Entry 5W3E (electron microscopy, 2.53 A resolution); this record covers chains G and B of the 6 polymer chains in the assembly.

# Chain G
Protein: C5 antibody variable light domain
Organism: Mus musculus
Notes: antibody fragment or engineered binder
Chain sequence (107 residues; each row starts with the number of its first residue):
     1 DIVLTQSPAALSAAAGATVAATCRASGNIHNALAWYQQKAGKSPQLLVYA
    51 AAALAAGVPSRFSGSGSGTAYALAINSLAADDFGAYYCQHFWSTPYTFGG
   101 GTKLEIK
Disulfide bonds: Cys23-Cys88

# Chain B
Protein: viral protein 3
Organism: Human rhinovirus 14
UniProt: P03303 (POLG_HRV14); residues 1-236 here correspond to UniProt positions 332-567 (UniProt number = residue number + 331)
Chain sequence (236 residues; row label = number of the first residue in the row):
     1 GLPTTTLPGSGQFLTTDDRQSPSALPNYEPTPRIHIPGKVHNLLEIIQVD
    51 TLIPMNNTHTKDEVNSYLIPLNANRQNEQVFGTNLFIGDGVFKTTLLGEI
   101 VQYYTHWSGSLRFSLMYTGPALSSAKLILAYTPPGARGPQDRREAMLGTH
   151 VVWDIGLQSTIVMTIPWTSGVQFRYTDPDTYTSAGFLSCWYQTSLILPPE
   201 TTGQVYLLSFISACPDFKLRLMKDTQTISQTVALTE
Curated features (UniProtKB/Swiss-Prot):
  - region: Ala233 to Glu236 (Amphipathic alpha-helix)

# Chain G / chain B interface
Residue-residue contacts - 9 pairs, chain G then chain B:
  Tyr49(G) - Thr58(B)  hydrogen bond (side chain-backbone)
  Ala50(G) - His59(B)
  Ala53(G) - Thr60(B)
  Phe91(G) - Gln204(B)
  Trp92(G) - Thr202(B)  hydrogen bond (side chain-backbone)
  Trp92(G) - Gly203(B)
  Trp92(G) - Gln204(B)
  Trp92(G) - Tyr206(B)
  Ser93(G) - Gly203(B)  hydrogen bond (side chain-backbone)
Also at the interface, not in a pair above, chain G (9 interface residues in all): Asn31, Leu54, Tyr96
Also at the interface, not in a pair above, chain B (10 interface residues in all): Asn65, Ala73, Arg75

# Overview
Chain G and chain B form an interface of 9 and 10 residues respectively; the contacts include 3 hydrogen
bonds. Polar pairs include Tyr49(G)-Thr58(B), Trp92(G)-Thr202(B) and Ser93(G)-Gly203(B).
Chain G is C5 antibody variable light domain (Mus musculus) and chain B is viral protein 3 (Human rhinovirus
14); the structure, CryoEM structure of rhinovirus B14 in complex with C5 Fab (33 degrees Celsius, molar ratio
1:3 ..., was determined by electron microscopy (same publication as 5W3L, 5W3M and 5W3O).
